Entry 8P12 (electron microscopy, 3.21 A resolution); this record covers chains R and A of the 6 polymer chains in the assembly.

# Chain R
Name: Rhodopsin
Source organism: Bos taurus
UniProt: P02699 (OPSD_BOVIN); residues 1-348 here = UniProt positions 1-348
Sequence (348 residues; row label = number of the first residue in the row):
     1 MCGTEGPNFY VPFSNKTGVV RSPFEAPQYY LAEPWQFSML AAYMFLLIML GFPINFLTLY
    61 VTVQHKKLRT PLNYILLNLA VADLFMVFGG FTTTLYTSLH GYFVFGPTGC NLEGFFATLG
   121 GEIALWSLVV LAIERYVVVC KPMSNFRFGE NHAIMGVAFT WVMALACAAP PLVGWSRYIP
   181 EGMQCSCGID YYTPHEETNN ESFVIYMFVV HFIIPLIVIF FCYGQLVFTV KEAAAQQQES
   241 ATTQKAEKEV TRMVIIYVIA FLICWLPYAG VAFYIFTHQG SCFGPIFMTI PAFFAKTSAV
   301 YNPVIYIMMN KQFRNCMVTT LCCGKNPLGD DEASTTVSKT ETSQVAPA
Unresolved in the structure: 318-348
Disulfide bonds: Cys2-Cys282, Cys110-Cys187
Construct notes: engineered mutation Cys2 (Asn in P02699), Tyr257 (Met in P02699), Cys282 (Asp in P02699)
UniProt features mapped onto this chain:
  - region: Asp330 to Ala348 (Interaction with SAG)
  - motif: Glu134 to Tyr136 ('Ionic lock' involved in activated form stabilization)
  - binding site (Zn(2+)): Glu201, Gln279
  - site: Glu113 (Plays an important role in the conformation switch to the active conformation)
  - modified residue: Met1 (N-acetylmethionine), Lys296 (N6-(retinylidene)lysine), Ser334 (Phosphoserine), Thr335 (Phosphothreonine), Thr336 (Phosphothreonine), Ser338 (Phosphoserine), Thr340 (Phosphothreonine), Thr342 (Phosphothreonine), Ser343 (Phosphoserine)
  - lipidation (S-palmitoyl cysteine): Cys322, Cys323
  - glycosylation: Asn15 (N-linked (GlcNAc...) asparagine)
  - mutagenesis: Asn15 (N15D: Normal light absorption; when associated with C-2 and C-282), Gly90 (G90D: Increased thermal stability and decreased retinal uptake. Decreases stability of the inactive conformation), Thr94 (T94I: Stabilizes the activated conformation and hinders hydrolysis of the covalent bond that retains all-trans-retinol), Glu113 (E113Q: Causes shift to the activated conformation)

# Chain A
Name: Guanine nucleotide-binding protein G(i) subunit alpha-1
Source organism: Homo sapiens
UniProt: P63096 (GNAI1_HUMAN); residues 1-354 here = UniProt positions 1-354
Sequence (376 residues; numbered -21 to 354; the number before each row is that of its first residue; numbers below 1 keep their minus sign (Met-21 is residue -21)):
   -21 MKKHHHHHHH HHHENLYFQG GSMGCTLSAE DKAAVERSKM IDRNLREDGE KAAREVKLLL
    39 LGAGESGKST IVKQMKIIHE AGYSEEECKQ YKAVVYSNTI QSIIAIIRAM GRLKIDFGDS
    99 ARADDARQLF VLAGAAEEGF MTAELAGVIK RLWKDSGVQA CFNRSREYQL NDSAAYYLND
   159 LDRIAQPNYI PTQQDVLRTR VKTTGIVETH FTFKDLHFKM FDVGGQRSER KKWIHCFEGV
   219 TAIIFCVALS DYDLVLAEDE EMNRMHESMK LFDSICNNKW FTDTSIILFL NKKDLFEEKI
   279 KKSPLTICYP EYAGSNTYEE AAAYIQCQFE DLNKRKDTKE IYTHFTCATD TKNVQFVFDA
   339 VTDVIIKNNL KDCGLF
Unresolved in the structure: -21 to 3, 59-182, 231-241, 289-294
Construct notes: initiating methionine (-21); expression tag (-20 to 0)
UniProt features mapped onto this chain:
  - region: Lys35 to Thr48 (G1 motif), Asp173 to Thr181 (G2 motif), Phe196 to Arg205 (G3 motif), Ile265 to Asp272 (G4 motif), Thr324 to Thr329 (G5 motif)
  - binding site (GTP): Glu43 to Thr48, Ser151, Leu175 to Thr181, Asp200 to Gln204, Asn269 to Asp272, Ala326
  - binding site (Mg(2+)): Ser47, Thr181
  - modified residue: Arg178 (ADP-ribosylarginine), Gln204 (Deamidated glutamine), Cys351 (ADP-ribosylcysteine)
  - lipidation: Gly2 (N-myristoyl glycine), Cys3 (S-palmitoyl cysteine)
  - natural variant: Gly40 (G40C: In NEDHISB; G40R: In NEDHISB), Gly45 (G45D: In NEDHISB), Thr48 (T48I: In NEDHISB; T48K: In NEDHISB), Gln52 (Q52P: In NEDHISB), Ser75 (deletion: In NEDHISB; uncertain significance), Gln172 (deletion: In NEDHISB), Asp173 (D173V: In NEDHISB), Glu186 to Phe189 (deletion: In NEDHISB; uncertain significance), Cys224 (C224Y: In NEDHISB), Lys270 (K270N: In NEDHISB; K270R: In NEDHISB), Asp272 (D272G: In NEDHISB), Ala326 (A326P: In NEDHISB), 1 further natural variant entry in UniProt
  - mutagenesis: Gly42 (G42R: Abolishes switch to an activated conformation and dissociation from beta and gamma subunits upon GTP binding. Abolishes interaction with RGS family members), Glu116 (E116L: Enhances interaction (inactive GDP-bound) with RGS14), Gln147 (Q147L: Enhances interaction (inactive GDP-bound) with RGS14), Glu245 (E245L: Enhances interaction (inactive GDP-bound) with RGS14)

# How chain R and chain A interact
Pairs across the interface (41):
  Val138(R) - Asn347(A)
  Val139(R) - Ile344(A)  hydrophobic
  Val139(R) - Asn347(A)
  Ser144(R) - Asp193(A)
  Asn145(R) - Arg32(A)  hydrogen bond
  Asn145(R) - Asp193(A)
  Asn145(R) - His195(A)  hydrogen bond
  Phe146(R) - Arg32(A)
  Arg147(R) - Glu28(A)
  Arg147(R) - Ala31(A)
  Arg147(R) - Arg32(A)
  Asn151(R) - Arg24(A)
  His152(R) - Glu28(A)
  Gln236(R) - Gln333(A)  hydrogen bond
  Gln236(R) - Asp337(A)  hydrogen bond
  Gln237(R) - Tyr320(A)  hydrogen bond
  Gln237(R) - Phe334(A)
  Gln237(R) - Asp337(A)
  Ser240(R) - Glu318(A)  hydrogen bond
  Thr242(R) - Lys314(A)
  Thr242(R) - Asp315(A)
  Thr242(R) - Glu318(A)  hydrogen bond
  Thr242(R) - Lys345(A)  hydrogen bond
  Thr243(R) - Tyr320(A)
  Thr243(R) - Asp341(A)  hydrogen bond
  Lys245(R) - Asp315(A)
  Glu249(R) - Leu348(A)
  Glu249(R) - Leu353(A)
  Glu249(R) - Phe354(A)
  Val250(R) - Leu348(A)
  Arg252(R) - Phe354(A)
  Met253(R) - Cys351(A)  hydrophobic
  Met253(R) - Leu353(A)  hydrophobic
  Met309(R) - Leu353(A)  hydrophobic
  Asn310(R) - Cys351(A)
  Asn310(R) - Gly352(A)
  Lys311(R) - Gly352(A)  hydrogen bond (backbone-backbone)
  Lys311(R) - Leu353(A)
  Lys311(R) - Phe354(A)
  Arg314(R) - Leu353(A)
  Arg314(R) - Phe354(A)
Other interface residues (no listed pair), chain R (29 interface residues in all): Arg135, Lys141, Ala233, Glu239, Ala246, Tyr257, Gln312
Other interface residues (no listed pair), chain A (25 interface residues in all): Thr340, Ile343, Lys349

# Overview
Chain R and chain A form an interface of 29 and 25 residues respectively; the contacts include 10 hydrogen
bonds. Polar contacts include Asn145(R)-Arg32(A), Asn145(R)-His195(A) and Gln236(R)-Gln333(A).
Here chain R is Rhodopsin (Bos taurus) and chain A is Guanine nucleotide-binding protein G(i) subunit alpha-1
(Homo sapiens). Entry 8P12 (Cryo-EM structure of Rhodopsin-Gi bound to antibody fragment Fab13) was determined
by electron microscopy, deposited together with 8P13 and 8P15.
